PDB entry 3I4M | X-ray diffraction, 3.70 A resolution | chains A and B of the 15 polymer chains in the assembly

[Chain A]
Name: DNA-directed RNA polymerase II subunit RPB1
Organism: Saccharomyces cerevisiae
Notes: EC 2.7.7.6
UniProtKB: P04050 (RPB1_YEAST); numbering as in UniProt (aligned over 1-1733)
Chain sequence (1733 residues; numbered 1 to 1733; the number before each row is that of its first residue):
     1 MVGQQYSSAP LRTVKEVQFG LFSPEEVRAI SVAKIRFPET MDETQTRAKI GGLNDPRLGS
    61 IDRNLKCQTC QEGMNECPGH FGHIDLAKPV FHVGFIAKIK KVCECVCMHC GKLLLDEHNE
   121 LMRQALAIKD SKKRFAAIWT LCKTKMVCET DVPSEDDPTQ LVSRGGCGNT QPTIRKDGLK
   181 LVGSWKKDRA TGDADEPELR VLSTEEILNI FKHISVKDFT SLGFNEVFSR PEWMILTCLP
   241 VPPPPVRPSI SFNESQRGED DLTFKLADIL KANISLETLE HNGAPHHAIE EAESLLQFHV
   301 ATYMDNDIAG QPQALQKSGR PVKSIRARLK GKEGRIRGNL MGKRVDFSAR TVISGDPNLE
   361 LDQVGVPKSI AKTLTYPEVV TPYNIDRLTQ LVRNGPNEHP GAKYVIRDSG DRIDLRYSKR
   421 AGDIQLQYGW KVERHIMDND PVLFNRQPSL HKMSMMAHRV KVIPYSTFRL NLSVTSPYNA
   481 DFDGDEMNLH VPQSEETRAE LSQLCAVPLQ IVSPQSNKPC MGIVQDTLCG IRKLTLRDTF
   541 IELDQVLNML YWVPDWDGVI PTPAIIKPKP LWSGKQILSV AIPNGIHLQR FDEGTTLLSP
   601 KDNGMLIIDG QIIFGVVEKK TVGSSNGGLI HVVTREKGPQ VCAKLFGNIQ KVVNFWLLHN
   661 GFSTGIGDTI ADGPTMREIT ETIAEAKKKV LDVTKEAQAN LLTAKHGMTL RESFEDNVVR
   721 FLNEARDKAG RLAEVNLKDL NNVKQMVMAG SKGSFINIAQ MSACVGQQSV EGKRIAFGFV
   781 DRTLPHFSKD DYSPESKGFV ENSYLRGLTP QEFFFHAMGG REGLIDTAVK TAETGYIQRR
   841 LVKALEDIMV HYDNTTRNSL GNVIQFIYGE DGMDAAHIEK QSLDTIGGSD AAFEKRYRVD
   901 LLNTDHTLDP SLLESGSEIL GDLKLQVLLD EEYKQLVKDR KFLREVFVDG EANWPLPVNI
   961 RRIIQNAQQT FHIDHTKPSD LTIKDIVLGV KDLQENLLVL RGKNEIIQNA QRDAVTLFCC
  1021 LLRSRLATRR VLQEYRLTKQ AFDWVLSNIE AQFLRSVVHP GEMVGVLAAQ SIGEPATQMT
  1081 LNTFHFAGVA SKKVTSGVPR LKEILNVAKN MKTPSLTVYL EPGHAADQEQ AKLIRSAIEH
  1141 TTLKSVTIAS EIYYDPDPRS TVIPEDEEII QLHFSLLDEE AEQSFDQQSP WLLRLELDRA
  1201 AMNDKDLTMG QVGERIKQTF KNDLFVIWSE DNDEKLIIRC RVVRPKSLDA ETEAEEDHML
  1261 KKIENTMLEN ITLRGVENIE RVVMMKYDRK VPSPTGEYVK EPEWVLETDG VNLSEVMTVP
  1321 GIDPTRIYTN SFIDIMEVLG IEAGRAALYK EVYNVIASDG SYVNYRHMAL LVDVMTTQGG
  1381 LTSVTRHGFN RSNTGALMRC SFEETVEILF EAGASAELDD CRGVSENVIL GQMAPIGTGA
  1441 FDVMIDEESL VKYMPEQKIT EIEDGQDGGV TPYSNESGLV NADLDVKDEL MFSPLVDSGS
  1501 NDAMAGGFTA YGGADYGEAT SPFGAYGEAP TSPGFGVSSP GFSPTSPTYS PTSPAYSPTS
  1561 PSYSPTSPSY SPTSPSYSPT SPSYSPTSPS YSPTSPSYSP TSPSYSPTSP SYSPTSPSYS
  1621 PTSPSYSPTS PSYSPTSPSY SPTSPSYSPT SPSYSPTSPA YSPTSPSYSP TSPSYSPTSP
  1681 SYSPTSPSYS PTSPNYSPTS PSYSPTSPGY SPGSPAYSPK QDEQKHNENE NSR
Unresolved in the structure: 1, 1082-1092, 1180-1186, 1247-1253, 1456-1733
Bound ions: Zn2+ site 1: Cys67, Cys70, Cys77, His80; Zn2+ site 2: Cys107, Cys110, Cys148, Cys167; Mg2+: Asp481, Asp483, Asp485 (shared with 2 residues of chain P)
Curated features (UniProtKB/Swiss-Prot):
  - region: Pro248 to Asp260 (Lid loop), Asn306 to Lys323 (Rudder loop), Pro810 to Glu822 (Bridging helix)
  - binding site (Zn(2+)): Cys67, Cys70, Cys77, His80, Cys107, Cys110, Cys148, Cys167
  - binding site (Mg(2+)): Asp481, Asp483, Asp485
  - modified residue: Thr1471 (Phosphothreonine)
  - cross-link (Glycyl lysine isopeptide (Lys-Gly)): Lys695 (interchain with G-Cter in ubiquitin), Lys1246 (interchain with G-Cter in ubiquitin), Lys1350 (interchain with G-Cter in ubiquitin)
  - natural variant: Ser1653 to Pro1659 (deletion: In strain: A364A)
  - mutagenesis: Lys1246 (K1246R: Impairs ubiquitination during transcription stress)

[Chain B]
Name: DNA-directed RNA polymerase II subunit RPB2
Organism: Saccharomyces cerevisiae
Notes: EC 2.7.7.6
UniProtKB: P08518 (RPB2_YEAST); residues 1-1224 here = UniProt positions 1-1224
Chain sequence (1224 residues; each row starts with the number of its first residue):
     1 MSDLANSEKY YDEDPYGFED ESAPITAEDS WAVISAFFRE KGLVSQQLDS FNQFVDYTLQ
    61 DIICEDSTLI LEQLAQHTTE SDNISRKYEI SFGKIYVTKP MVNESDGVTH ALYPQEARLR
   121 NLTYSSGLFV DVKKRTYEAI DVPGRELKYE LIAEESEDDS ESGKVFIGRL PIMLRSKNCY
   181 LSEATESDLY KLKECPFDMG GYFIINGSEK VLIAQERSAG NIVQVFKKAA PSPISHVAEI
   241 RSALEKGSRF ISTLQVKLYG REGSSARTIK ATLPYIKQDI PIVIIFRALG IIPDGEILEH
   301 ICYDVNDWQM LEMLKPCVED GFVIQDRETA LDFIGRRGTA LGIKKEKRIQ YAKDILQKEF
   361 LPHITQLEGF ESRKAFFLGY MINRLLLCAL DRKDQDDRDH FGKKRLDLAG PLLAQLFKTL
   421 FKKLTKDIFR YMQRTVEEAH DFNMKLAINA KTITSGLKYA LATGNWGEQK KAMSSRAGVS
   481 QVLNRYTYSS TLSHLRRTNT PIGRDGKLAK PRQLHNTHWG LVCPAETPEG QACGLVKNLS
   541 LMSCISVGTD PMPIITFLSE WGMEPLEDYV PHQSPDATRV FVNGVWHGVH RNPARLMETL
   601 RTLRRKGDIN PEVSMIRDIR EKELKIFTDA GRVYRPLFIV EDDESLGHKE LKVRKGHIAK
   661 LMATEYQDIE GGFEDVEEYT WSSLLNEGLV EYIDAEEEES ILIAMQPEDL EPAEANEEND
   721 LDVDPAKRIR VSHHATTFTH CEIHPSMILG VAASIIPFPD HNQSPRNTYQ SAMGKQAMGV
   781 FLTNYNVRMD TMANILYYPQ KPLGTTRAME YLKFRELPAG QNAIVAIACY SGYNQEDSMI
   841 MNQSSIDRGL FRSLFFRSYM DQEKKYGMSI TETFEKPQRT NTLRMKHGTY DKLDDDGLIA
   901 PGVRVSGEDV IIGKTTPISP DEEELGQRTA YHSKRDASTP LRSTENGIVD QVLVTTNQDG
   961 LKFVKVRVRT TKIPQIGDKF ASRHGQKGTI GITYRREDMP FTAEGIVPDL IINPHAIPSR
  1021 MTVAHLIECL LSKVAALSGN EGDASPFTDI TVEGISKLLR EHGYQSRGFE VMYNGHTGKK
  1081 LMAQIFFGPT YYQRLRHMVD DKIHARARGP MQVLTRQPVE GRSRDGGLRF GEMERDCMIA
  1141 HGAASFLKER LMEASDAFRV HICGICGLMT VIAKLNHNQF ECKGCDNKID IYQIHIPYAA
  1201 KLLFQELMAM NITPRLYTDR SRDF
Unresolved in the structure: 1-19, 71-89, 139-163, 438-445, 669-677, 716-721, 920-932
Bound ions: Zn2+: Cys1163, Cys1166, Cys1182, Cys1185

[Interface between chain A and chain B]
Contacting residue pairs (433; chain A residue first):
  Val2(A) - Ala1157(B)
  Val2(A) - Phe1158(B)
  Val2(A) - Arg1159(B)  hydrogen bond (backbone-backbone)
  Val2(A) - His1195(B)
  Gly3(A) - Arg1159(B)  hydrogen bond (backbone-side chain)
  Gln4(A) - Arg1159(B)  hydrogen bond (backbone-side chain)
  Gln5(A) - Arg1159(B)  hydrogen bond (backbone-side chain)
  Gln5(A) - Leu1175(B)  hydrogen bond (side chain-backbone)
  Gln5(A) - Asn1176(B)
  Ser7(A) - Arg1159(B)
  Ser7(A) - His1161(B)
  Ser7(A) - Leu1175(B)
  Ser7(A) - Gln1193(B)  hydrogen bond
  Ser8(A) - Asn1178(B)
  Ser8(A) - Phe1180(B)
  Ala9(A) - His1161(B)
  Ala9(A) - Gln1193(B)
  Pro10(A) - Ile1191(B)
  Pro10(A) - Tyr1192(B)
  Pro10(A) - Gln1193(B)  hydrogen bond (backbone-backbone)
  Leu11(A) - Gln1193(B)
  Leu11(A) - His1195(B)
  Arg12(A) - Tyr1192(B)  hydrogen bond
  Arg12(A) - Gln1193(B)  hydrogen bond (backbone-backbone)
  Arg12(A) - Ile1194(B)
  Arg12(A) - Thr1218(B)
  Thr13(A) - Tyr1217(B)
  Thr13(A) - Thr1218(B)
  Val14(A) - Ile1194(B)  hydrophobic
  Val14(A) - Leu1216(B)  hydrophobic
  Val14(A) - Tyr1217(B)
  Lys15(A) - Tyr1217(B)  hydrogen bond (backbone-backbone)
  Lys15(A) - Thr1218(B)
  Lys15(A) - Asp1219(B)
  Lys15(A) - Arg1220(B)
  Glu16(A) - Tyr1217(B)  hydrogen bond (backbone-backbone)
  Glu16(A) - Asp1219(B)
  Glu16(A) - Arg1220(B)
  Glu16(A) - Ser1221(B)  hydrogen bond (side chain-backbone)
  Glu16(A) - Arg1222(B)  hydrogen bond (side chain-backbone)
  Val17(A) - Arg1215(B)
  Gln18(A) - Thr1213(B)
  Gln18(A) - Pro1214(B)
  Gln18(A) - Arg1215(B)  hydrogen bond (backbone-backbone)
  Phe19(A) - Thr1213(B)
  Gly20(A) - Ile1212(B)
  Gly20(A) - Thr1213(B)  hydrogen bond (backbone-backbone)
  Leu21(A) - Asn1211(B)
  Leu21(A) - Ile1212(B)  hydrophobic
  Leu21(A) - Thr1213(B)  hydrogen bond (backbone-side chain)
  Phe22(A) - Met1208(B)  hydrophobic
  Phe22(A) - Asn1211(B)  hydrogen bond (backbone-side chain)
  Phe22(A) - Ile1212(B)
  Phe22(A) - Thr1213(B)
  Glu26(A) - Cys1166(B)
  Glu26(A) - Leu1168(B)
  Glu26(A) - Arg1215(B)  salt bridge
  Ala29(A) - Gly1184(B)
  Ile30(A) - Leu1168(B)  hydrophobic
  Ile30(A) - Thr1170(B)
  Thr69(A) - Lys1174(B)
  Cys70(A) - Ala1173(B)
  Gln71(A) - Asn1176(B)
  Glu72(A) - Leu1175(B)
  Met74(A) - Arg1116(B)
  Asn75(A) - Arg1116(B)
  Glu76(A) - Phe1158(B)
  Glu76(A) - Arg1159(B)  salt bridge
  Glu76(A) - Leu1175(B)
  Pro78(A) - Lys1201(B)
  Gly79(A) - Lys1201(B)
  Gly79(A) - Gln1205(B)
  His80(A) - Ile1172(B)
  Phe81(A) - Gln1205(B)
  Phe81(A) - Met1208(B)  hydrophobic
  Phe81(A) - Ala1209(B)
  His92(A) - Met1210(B)
  Phe95(A) - Ile1212(B)  hydrophobic
  Pro240(A) - Met1208(B)
  Pro242(A) - Ala1209(B)  hydrophobic
  Pro245(A) - Leu1114(B)
  Pro245(A) - Tyr1198(B)
  Pro245(A) - Lys1201(B)
  Pro245(A) - Leu1202(B)
  Val246(A) - Leu1114(B)
  Val246(A) - Leu1202(B)  hydrophobic
  Val246(A) - Gln1205(B)
  Val246(A) - Glu1206(B)
  Pro248(A) - Leu1114(B)
  Asn253(A) - Arg884(B)
  Asn253(A) - Arg935(B)
  Glu254(A) - Ile918(B)
  Glu254(A) - Arg935(B)  hydrogen bond (backbone-side chain)
  Ser255(A) - Ile918(B)
  Ser255(A) - Arg935(B)
  Gln256(A) - Arg935(B)
  Tyr303(A) - Ala1209(B)
  Met304(A) - Met1210(B)  hydrophobic
  Leu315(A) - Lys471(B)
  Lys317(A) - Lys471(B)
  Gly319(A) - Lys471(B)
  Gly319(A) - Ala472(B)
  Ile325(A) - Glu1206(B)
  Ile325(A) - Ala1209(B)  hydrophobic
  Ile325(A) - Met1210(B)  hydrophobic
  Arg328(A) - Glu1206(B)  salt bridge
  Leu329(A) - Glu1206(B)
  Leu329(A) - Leu1207(B)  hydrophobic
  Leu329(A) - Met1210(B)  hydrophobic
  Arg335(A) - Leu1114(B)
  Arg335(A) - Leu1202(B)
  Arg335(A) - Leu1203(B)
  Arg335(A) - Glu1206(B)  salt bridge
  Ile336(A) - Leu1203(B)  hydrophobic
  Arg337(A) - Arg1129(B)
  Arg337(A) - Glu1132(B)  salt bridge
  Gly338(A) - Arg1129(B)  hydrogen bond (backbone-side chain)
  Asn339(A) - Thr1115(B)
  Asn339(A) - Gln1117(B)  hydrogen bond
  Leu340(A) - Leu1151(B)
  Leu340(A) - Pro1197(B)  hydrophobic
  Leu340(A) - Ala1199(B)  hydrophobic
  Leu340(A) - Ala1200(B)
  Leu340(A) - Leu1203(B)  hydrophobic
  Met341(A) - Glu1132(B)
  Met341(A) - Arg1135(B)
  Gly342(A) - Arg1129(B)  hydrogen bond (backbone-side chain)
  Gly342(A) - Phe1130(B)
  Gly342(A) - Gly1131(B)
  Gly342(A) - Glu1132(B)
  Lys343(A) - Gln1117(B)
  Lys343(A) - Arg1129(B)
  Lys343(A) - Phe1130(B)  hydrogen bond (backbone-backbone)
  Lys343(A) - Gly1131(B)
  Lys343(A) - Leu1151(B)  hydrogen bond (side chain-backbone)
  Lys343(A) - Ser1155(B)
  Lys343(A) - Asp1156(B)
  Lys343(A) - Pro1197(B)
  Arg344(A) - Gln1117(B)  hydrogen bond (backbone-side chain)
  Arg344(A) - Pro1118(B)
  Arg344(A) - Val1119(B)
  Arg344(A) - Glu1120(B)  salt bridge
  Arg344(A) - Gly1127(B)
  Arg344(A) - Leu1128(B)
  Arg344(A) - Arg1129(B)
  Arg344(A) - Ala1154(B)
  Arg344(A) - Ser1155(B)  hydrogen bond (backbone-side chain)
  Val345(A) - Pro1118(B)  hydrophobic
  Val345(A) - Gly1127(B)
  Val345(A) - Leu1128(B)  hydrogen bond (backbone-backbone)
  Val345(A) - Phe1130(B)  hydrophobic
  Val345(A) - Arg1150(B)
  Val345(A) - Ala1154(B)
  Asp346(A) - Arg1106(B)  salt bridge
  Asp346(A) - Arg1108(B)
  Asp346(A) - Gly1109(B)
  Asp346(A) - Met1111(B)
  Asp346(A) - Pro1118(B)
  Asp346(A) - Arg1150(B)  hydrogen bond (backbone-side chain)
  Asp346(A) - Ala1154(B)  hydrogen bond (backbone-backbone)
  Phe347(A) - Arg1106(B)  hydrogen bond (backbone-backbone)
  Phe347(A) - Ala1107(B)
  Phe347(A) - Arg1108(B)
  Phe347(A) - Arg1150(B)  hydrogen bond (backbone-side chain)
  Ser348(A) - Ala1105(B)
  Ser348(A) - Arg1106(B)  hydrogen bond (backbone-backbone)
  Ser348(A) - Leu1128(B)  hydrogen bond (side chain-backbone)
  Ala349(A) - His1104(B)
  Ala349(A) - Ala1105(B)  hydrophobic
  Ala349(A) - Leu1128(B)
  Arg350(A) - Lys1102(B)
  Arg350(A) - Ile1103(B)
  Arg350(A) - His1104(B)  hydrogen bond (backbone-backbone)
  Arg350(A) - Leu1128(B)
  Thr351(A) - Ile1103(B)
  Val352(A) - Gly977(B)
  Val352(A) - Val1099(B)  hydrophobic
  Ser354(A) - Ile990(B)
  Asp356(A) - Tyr833(B)  hydrogen bond
  Pro357(A) - Ser831(B)
  Pro357(A) - Gly832(B)
  Pro357(A) - Tyr833(B)
  Asn358(A) - Tyr833(B)  hydrogen bond
  Ser369(A) - Ile1103(B)
  Ile370(A) - Ala1105(B)  hydrophobic
  Thr373(A) - Ala1105(B)
  Thr373(A) - Ala1107(B)
  Leu374(A) - Arg1106(B)
  Leu374(A) - Ala1107(B)  hydrophobic
  Tyr404(A) - Arg1108(B)
  Arg412(A) - Arg1108(B)
  Glu433(A) - Arg1108(B)  salt bridge
  Leu443(A) - Met1138(B)  hydrophobic
  Leu443(A) - Phe1146(B)  hydrophobic
  Gln447(A) - Glu1134(B)
  Ser449(A) - Met1133(B)
  Ser449(A) - Glu1134(B)  hydrogen bond
  Ser449(A) - Cys1137(B)
  His451(A) - Cys1137(B)  hydrogen bond (backbone-side chain)
  Lys452(A) - Cys1137(B)
  Lys452(A) - Ala1140(B)
  Lys452(A) - His1141(B)  hydrogen bond (backbone-side chain)
  Met455(A) - Phe1130(B)  hydrophobic
  Met455(A) - Glu1134(B)
  Met455(A) - Cys1137(B)  hydrophobic
  Met455(A) - His1141(B)  hydrogen bond (backbone-side chain)
  Tyr465(A) - Ile976(B)  hydrophobic
  Ser466(A) - Gln975(B)
  Ser466(A) - Val1099(B)
  Ser466(A) - Asp1100(B)  hydrogen bond
  Ser466(A) - Ile1103(B)
  Thr467(A) - Gly977(B)
  Arg469(A) - Tyr833(B)
  Arg469(A) - Gly991(B)  hydrogen bond (side chain-backbone)
  Leu472(A) - Gln835(B)
  Thr475(A) - Glu836(B)
  Ala480(A) - Glu836(B)
  Asp481(A) - Glu836(B)
  Phe482(A) - Gln835(B)
  Phe482(A) - Glu836(B)
  Phe482(A) - Asp837(B)
  Phe482(A) - Ser838(B)
  Phe482(A) - Thr989(B)  hydrogen bond (backbone-side chain)
  Asp483(A) - Asp837(B)  hydrogen bond (backbone-backbone)
  Asp483(A) - Lys979(B)
  Asp483(A) - Lys987(B)
  Asp483(A) - Gly988(B)
  Gly484(A) - Thr989(B)
  Glu486(A) - Lys1102(B)  salt bridge
  Asn488(A) - Leu1128(B)
  His490(A) - Phe1130(B)
  His490(A) - Arg1150(B)
  Pro492(A) - Glu1149(B)
  Gln493(A) - Glu1149(B)  hydrogen bond (backbone-side chain)
  Ser494(A) - Glu1149(B)  hydrogen bond (backbone-side chain)
  Glu496(A) - Ser1145(B)
  Thr497(A) - Phe1146(B)
  Thr497(A) - Glu1149(B)  hydrogen bond
  Glu500(A) - Ala1143(B)
  Glu500(A) - Ala1144(B)  hydrogen bond (side chain-backbone)
  Glu500(A) - Ser1145(B)  hydrogen bond (side chain-backbone)
  Glu500(A) - Phe1146(B)  hydrogen bond (side chain-backbone)
  Leu501(A) - Phe1146(B)  hydrophobic
  Leu504(A) - His1141(B)
  Cys505(A) - Met1138(B)  hydrophobic
  Cys505(A) - His1141(B)
  Gln510(A) - His1141(B)
  Val524(A) - Gln835(B)
  Gln525(A) - Gln835(B)
  Gln525(A) - Glu836(B)  hydrogen bond (side chain-backbone)
  Gln525(A) - His1015(B)
  Asp526(A) - Cys829(B)
  Asp526(A) - Gly832(B)
  Asp526(A) - Asn834(B)
  Asp526(A) - Gln835(B)  hydrogen bond (backbone-side chain)
  Asp526(A) - Asn1013(B)  hydrogen bond
  Asp526(A) - His1015(B)  salt bridge
  Thr527(A) - Gln835(B)
  Cys529(A) - His1015(B)
  Gln545(A) - Lys1079(B)
  Leu657(A) - Cys829(B)  hydrophobic
  Leu658(A) - Tyr830(B)  hydrophobic
  Leu658(A) - Asn1074(B)
  Leu658(A) - His1076(B)
  Leu658(A) - Leu1081(B)
  His659(A) - Asn1074(B)  hydrogen bond
  His659(A) - Thr1077(B)
  His659(A) - Leu1081(B)
  His659(A) - Met1082(B)
  Asn660(A) - Leu1081(B)
  Asn660(A) - Met1082(B)  hydrogen bond (backbone-backbone)
  Asn660(A) - Ala1083(B)  hydrogen bond (backbone-backbone)
  Gly661(A) - Ala1083(B)
  Phe662(A) - Ala828(B)
  Phe662(A) - Cys829(B)  hydrogen bond (backbone-backbone)
  Phe662(A) - Pro1014(B)  hydrophobic
  Phe662(A) - Ala1083(B)
  Ser663(A) - Ile827(B)  hydrogen bond (side chain-backbone)
  Ser663(A) - Pro1014(B)
  Ser663(A) - Gln1084(B)
  Ser663(A) - Ile1085(B)
  Ser663(A) - Phe1086(B)
  Thr664(A) - Ile827(B)
  Thr664(A) - Ile1017(B)
  Thr664(A) - Phe1086(B)
  Gly665(A) - Leu1026(B)
  Gly665(A) - Phe1069(B)
  Gly665(A) - Phe1086(B)
  Ile666(A) - Val1023(B)  hydrophobic
  Ile666(A) - Leu1026(B)
  Ile666(A) - Ile1027(B)  hydrophobic
  Ile666(A) - Arg1067(B)
  Ile666(A) - Phe1086(B)  hydrophobic
  Asp668(A) - Phe1069(B)
  Ile670(A) - Val1052(B)  hydrophobic
  Ile670(A) - Arg1067(B)
  Thr680(A) - Ile729(B)
  Met746(A) - His1015(B)  hydrogen bond
  Met746(A) - Pro1018(B)  hydrophobic
  Ser751(A) - His1015(B)
  Lys752(A) - His1015(B)
  Lys752(A) - Ser1019(B)  hydrogen bond
  Gly753(A) - Pro1018(B)
  Asn757(A) - Pro1018(B)
  Asn757(A) - Ser1019(B)
  Asn757(A) - Met1021(B)
  Gln760(A) - Met1021(B)
  Met761(A) - Met1021(B)  hydrophobic
  Ala776(A) - Asn516(B)
  Gly778(A) - His515(B)
  Gly778(A) - Asn516(B)  hydrogen bond (backbone-side chain)
  Gly778(A) - Glu699(B)
  Phe779(A) - Asn516(B)
  Phe779(A) - Thr517(B)
  Phe779(A) - Glu698(B)
  Phe779(A) - Glu699(B)
  Val780(A) - Glu699(B)  hydrogen bond (backbone-side chain)
  Arg782(A) - Glu698(B)
  Arg782(A) - Glu699(B)  hydrogen bond (side chain-backbone)
  Arg782(A) - Ser700(B)
  Arg782(A) - Ile701(B)  hydrogen bond (side chain-backbone)
  Arg782(A) - Leu702(B)
  Thr783(A) - Asn516(B)
  Pro785(A) - Glu698(B)
  Pro785(A) - Ile701(B)
  Pro785(A) - Leu702(B)
  Pro785(A) - Ile703(B)  hydrogen bond (backbone-backbone)
  His786(A) - Trp519(B)
  His786(A) - Ile703(B)
  His786(A) - Met705(B)  hydrogen bond
  His786(A) - Glu742(B)  salt bridge
  Phe787(A) - Leu702(B)
  Lys789(A) - Arg620(B)
  Glu795(A) - Val731(B)
  Glu801(A) - Ile729(B)
  Asn802(A) - Arg728(B)
  Asn802(A) - Ile729(B)  hydrogen bond (side chain-backbone)
  Tyr804(A) - His761(B)  hydrogen bond (backbone-side chain)
  Tyr804(A) - Asn762(B)
  Tyr804(A) - Gln763(B)
  Tyr804(A) - Ser764(B)
  Tyr804(A) - Met1021(B)  hydrophobic
  Tyr804(A) - Val1023(B)  hydrophobic
  Leu805(A) - His761(B)
  Leu805(A) - Val1052(B)  hydrophobic
  Arg806(A) - Pro725(B)  hydrogen bond (side chain-backbone)
  Arg806(A) - Lys727(B)
  Arg806(A) - Arg728(B)  hydrogen bond (backbone-side chain)
  Arg806(A) - Ile729(B)
  Arg806(A) - His761(B)
  Gly807(A) - Arg728(B)
  Gly807(A) - Asp760(B)
  Gly807(A) - His761(B)  hydrogen bond (backbone-side chain)
  Leu808(A) - Arg728(B)  hydrogen bond (backbone-side chain)
  Leu808(A) - Asp760(B)
  Leu808(A) - Phe1047(B)
  Thr809(A) - Arg730(B)
  Thr809(A) - Phe1047(B)
  Pro810(A) - Trp519(B)
  Pro810(A) - Met705(B)  hydrophobic
  Pro810(A) - Arg730(B)
  Pro810(A) - Pro745(B)  hydrophobic
  Pro810(A) - Phe1047(B)
  Phe813(A) - Leu749(B)  hydrophobic
  Phe813(A) - Pro759(B)
  Phe813(A) - Phe1047(B)  hydrophobic
  Phe814(A) - Leu514(B)  hydrophobic
  Phe814(A) - His515(B)
  Phe814(A) - His518(B)
  Phe814(A) - Trp519(B)  hydrophobic
  His816(A) - Ser764(B)  hydrogen bond (side chain-backbone)
  Ala817(A) - Leu514(B)  hydrophobic
  Ala817(A) - Pro524(B)  hydrophobic
  Ala817(A) - Ser764(B)
  Met818(A) - Leu514(B)
  Met818(A) - Asn516(B)
  Gly820(A) - Ser764(B)
  Arg821(A) - Arg512(B)  hydrogen bond (side chain-backbone)
  Arg821(A) - Gln513(B)
  Arg821(A) - Leu514(B)
  Arg821(A) - Pro524(B)  hydrogen bond (side chain-backbone)
  Arg821(A) - Thr527(B)
  Arg821(A) - Gly534(B)
  Glu822(A) - Gln513(B)
  Leu824(A) - Cys533(B)  hydrophobic
  Leu824(A) - Thr768(B)
  Ile825(A) - Arg512(B)
  Ile825(A) - Gln513(B)
  Ile825(A) - Cys533(B)
  Ala828(A) - Gly530(B)
  Gln838(A) - Met1133(B)
  Arg839(A) - Glu1132(B)  salt bridge
  Val842(A) - Asp1136(B)
  Lys843(A) - Arg1135(B)
  Glu846(A) - Arg1135(B)  salt bridge
  Leu860(A) - Phe1224(B)
  Met1063(A) - Ile1139(B)
  Met1063(A) - Ala1140(B)
  Val1066(A) - Asp1136(B)
  Val1066(A) - Ile1139(B)  hydrophobic
  Val1066(A) - Ala1140(B)  hydrophobic
  Gln1070(A) - Cys1137(B)
  Asn1265(A) - Gly263(B)  hydrogen bond (side chain-backbone)
  Glu1269(A) - Gly263(B)
  Leu1409(A) - Leu1207(B)  hydrophobic
  Phe1410(A) - Met1210(B)  hydrophobic
  Phe1410(A) - Ile1212(B)  hydrophobic
  Leu1418(A) - Arg1222(B)  hydrogen bond (backbone-side chain)
  Asp1420(A) - Arg1220(B)  hydrogen bond (backbone-side chain)
  Asp1420(A) - Arg1222(B)  salt bridge
  Arg1422(A) - Asp1223(B)  hydrogen bond (side chain-backbone)
  Arg1422(A) - Phe1224(B)
  Val1424(A) - Ile1139(B)  hydrophobic
  Ser1425(A) - Arg1135(B)  hydrogen bond
  Val1428(A) - Arg1135(B)
  Ile1429(A) - Pro1197(B)
  Ile1429(A) - Ala1200(B)
  Leu1430(A) - His1195(B)
  Leu1430(A) - Ile1196(B)
  Leu1430(A) - Pro1197(B)
  Gly1431(A) - Lys1148(B)
  Gly1431(A) - Met1152(B)
  Gly1431(A) - Pro1197(B)
  Gln1432(A) - Lys1148(B)
  Met1433(A) - Ala1144(B)  hydrophobic
  Met1433(A) - Ser1145(B)
  Met1433(A) - Lys1148(B)
  Ile1436(A) - Ile1139(B)  hydrophobic
  Ile1436(A) - Gly1142(B)
  Ile1436(A) - Ala1144(B)
  Thr1438(A) - Gly1142(B)  hydrogen bond (side chain-backbone)
  Thr1438(A) - Ala1144(B)
  Gly1439(A) - Ala1144(B)
Other interface residues (no listed pair), chain A (229 interface residues in all): Tyr6, Val27, Gln68, Phe228, Cys238, Pro243, Phe252, Ser318, Arg326, Ile353, Gly355, Thr375, Asn445, Ser454, Val491, Glu542, Asn654, Gly667, Thr669, Asn742, Val743, Val770, Phe777, Leu784, Ser788, Asp790, Gln811, Val829, Lys1144, Gly1413, Asp1419, Ala1434, Gly1437
Other interface residues (no listed pair), chain B (206 interface residues in all): Glu262, Ser265, Asp397, Lys470, Leu508, Cys523, Glu529, Gln531, Arg635, Ala726, Ala735, Ile748, Pro765, Asn767, Ile992, Arg1020, Leu1030, Glu1053, Lys1080, Leu1147, Glu1153, Val1160, Val1171, Lys1183

[Summary]
The interface between chain A and chain B involves 229 residues on one side and 206 on the other; the contacts
include 80 hydrogen bonds and 14 salt bridges. Polar pairs include Glu26(A)-Arg1215(B), Glu76(A)-Arg1159(B)
and Arg328(A)-Glu1206(B).
Here chain A is DNA-directed RNA polymerase II subunit RPB1 and chain B is DNA-directed RNA polymerase II
subunit RPB2, both from Saccharomyces cerevisiae. Entry 3I4M (8-oxoguanine containing RNA polymerase II
elongation complex D) was determined by X-ray diffraction, deposited together with 3I4N.
